Entry 3RLM (X-ray diffraction, 2.13 A resolution); this record covers chains D and F of the 6 polymer chains in the assembly.

== Chain D (and F) ==
Molecule: Methylamine dehydrogenase heavy chain
Source organism: Paracoccus denitrificans
Notes: EC 1.4.99.3; chain F of this document is another copy of the same molecule, construct and numbering; everything in this record applies to it too
UniProtKB: A1BB97 (A1BB97_PARDP); residues 1-386 here correspond to UniProt positions 32-417 (UniProt number = residue number + 31)
Sequence (386 residues; numbered 1 to 386; the number before each row is that of its first residue):
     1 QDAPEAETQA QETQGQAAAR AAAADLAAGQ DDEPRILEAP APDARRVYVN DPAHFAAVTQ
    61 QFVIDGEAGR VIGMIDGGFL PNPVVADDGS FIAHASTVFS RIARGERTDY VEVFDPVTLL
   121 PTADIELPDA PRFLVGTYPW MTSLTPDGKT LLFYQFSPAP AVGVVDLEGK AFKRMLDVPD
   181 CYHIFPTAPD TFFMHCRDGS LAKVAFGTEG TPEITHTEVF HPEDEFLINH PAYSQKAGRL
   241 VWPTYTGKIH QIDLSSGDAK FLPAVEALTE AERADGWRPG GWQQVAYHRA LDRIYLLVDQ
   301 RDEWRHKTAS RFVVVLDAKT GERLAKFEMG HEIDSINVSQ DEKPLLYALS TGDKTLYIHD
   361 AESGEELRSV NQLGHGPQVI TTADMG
Unresolved in the structure: 1-10
Cystine bridges: Cys-181/Cys-196

== Chain D / chain F interface ==
Residue-residue contacts - 24 pairs, chain D then chain F:
  Val-58(D) / Val-58(F)  hydrophobic
  Val-58(D) / Ile-102(F)  hydrophobic
  Asp-76(D) / Ala-103(F)
  Gly-77(D) / Ile-102(F)
  Gly-78(D) / Ile-102(F)
  Val-98(D) / Ser-100(F)
  Val-98(D) / Ile-102(F)  hydrophobic
  Arg-101(D) / Val-98(F)
  Arg-101(D) / Tyr-110(F)
  Arg-101(D) / Asp-124(F)  salt bridge
  Ile-102(D) / Val-58(F)  hydrophobic
  Ile-102(D) / Gly-77(F)
  Ile-102(D) / Gly-78(F)
  Ile-102(D) / Val-98(F)  hydrophobic
  Ile-102(D) / Tyr-110(F)
  Ala-103(D) / Asp-76(F)
  Arg-104(D) / Glu-112(F)  salt bridge
  Arg-104(D) / Pro-121(F)
  Tyr-110(D) / Arg-101(F)
  Tyr-110(D) / Ile-102(F)
  Glu-112(D) / Arg-104(F)  salt bridge
  Pro-121(D) / Arg-104(F)
  Asp-124(D) / Arg-101(F)  salt bridge
  His-375(D) / His-375(F)  hydrogen bond
Interface residues without a listed pair, chain D (16 interface residues in all): Ser-100, Phe-114
Interface residues without a listed pair, chain F (17 interface residues in all): Thr-108, Phe-114

== Summary ==
16 residues of chain D and 17 residues of chain F are in contact, with 1 hydrogen bond and 4 salt bridges.
Among the polar pairs are Arg-101(D)/Asp-124(F), Arg-104(D)/Glu-112(F) and His-375(D)/His-375(F).
Chain D and chain F are both Methylamine dehydrogenase heavy chain (Paracoccus denitrificans); the structure,
Structure of the W199F MauG/pre-Methylamine Dehydrogenase complex after treatment with hydrogen peroxide, was
determined by X-ray diffraction together with 3RMZ and 3RN0 from the same study.
